PDB entry 5CY2 | X-ray diffraction, 4.00 A resolution | chains A and C of the 4 polymer chains in the assembly

== Chain A ==
Molecule: Transposon Tn3 resolvase
Source organism: Escherichia coli
Reference sequence: P0ADI2 (TNR3_ECOLX); numbering as in UniProt (aligned over 1-185)
Sequence (192 residues; each row starts with the number of its first residue):
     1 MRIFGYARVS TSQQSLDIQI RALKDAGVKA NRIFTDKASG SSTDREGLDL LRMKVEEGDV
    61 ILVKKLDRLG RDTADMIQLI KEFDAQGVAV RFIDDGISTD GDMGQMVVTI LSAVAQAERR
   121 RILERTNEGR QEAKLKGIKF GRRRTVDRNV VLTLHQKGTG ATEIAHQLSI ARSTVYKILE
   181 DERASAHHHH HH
Not modelled in the structure: 39-41, 130-135, 187-192
Differences from the reference sequence: expression tag (186-192)
UniProt features mapped onto this chain:
  - DNA-binding region: Ala-161 to Glu-180 (H-T-H motif)
  - active site: Ser-10 (O-(5'-phospho-DNA)-serine intermediate)

== Chain C ==
Molecule: 27-nt DNA strand
Sequence (27 nucleotides; numbered 2 to 28; the number before each row is that of its first residue):
     2 ATTGTCTGAT ATTCGATTTA AGGTACA

== Interface between chain A and chain C ==
Residue-residue contacts (22; chain A residue first):
  Ile-138(A) with DC15(C), phosphate contact
  Lys-139(A) with DC15(C), sugar contact
  Phe-140(A) with DT14(C), base contact; DC15(C), base contact
  Gly-141(A) with DT13(C), base contact; DT14(C), hydrogen bond to the base
  Arg-142(A) with DA12(C), hydrogen bond to the sugar; DT13(C), hydrogen bond to the base
  Arg-143(A) with DT14(C), hydrogen bond to the phosphate; DC15(C), salt bridge to the phosphate
  Gly-160(A) with DT4(C), phosphate contact
  Ala-161(A) with DT4(C), phosphate contact
  Thr-162(A) with DT3(C), sugar contact; DT4(C), hydrogen bond to the phosphate
  Arg-172(A) with DT4(C), base contact; DG5(C), hydrogen bond to the base; DT6(C), base contact
  Ser-173(A) with DC7(C), base contact
  Tyr-176(A) with DT4(C), sugar contact; DG5(C), hydrogen bond to the phosphate; DT6(C), base contact
  Lys-177(A) with DT8(C), base contact
Other interface residues (no listed pair), chain A (14 interface residues in all): Arg-183
Other interface residues (no listed pair), chain C (13 interface residues in all): DG9, DT11, DG16

== Summary ==
The interface between chain A and chain C involves 14 residues on one side and 13 on the other; the contacts
include 7 hydrogen bonds and 1 salt bridge. Among the polar pairs are Gly-141(A)/DT14(C), Arg-142(A)/DT13(C)
and Arg-172(A)/DG5(C).
Chain A is Transposon Tn3 resolvase (Escherichia coli) and chain C is a 27-nt DNA strand; the structure, Tn3
resolvase - site III complex crystal form II, was determined by X-ray diffraction.
